Entry 3QOM (X-ray diffraction, 1.50 A resolution); this record covers chain A.

Chain A:
Name: 6-phospho-beta-glucosidase
From: Lactobacillus plantarum
Notes: EC 3.2.1.86
UniProt: Q88ZA9 (Q88ZA9_LACPL); residues 1-478 here = UniProt positions 1-478
Amino-acid sequence (481 residues; each row starts with the number of its first residue; numbers below 1 keep their minus sign (Ser-2 is residue -2)):
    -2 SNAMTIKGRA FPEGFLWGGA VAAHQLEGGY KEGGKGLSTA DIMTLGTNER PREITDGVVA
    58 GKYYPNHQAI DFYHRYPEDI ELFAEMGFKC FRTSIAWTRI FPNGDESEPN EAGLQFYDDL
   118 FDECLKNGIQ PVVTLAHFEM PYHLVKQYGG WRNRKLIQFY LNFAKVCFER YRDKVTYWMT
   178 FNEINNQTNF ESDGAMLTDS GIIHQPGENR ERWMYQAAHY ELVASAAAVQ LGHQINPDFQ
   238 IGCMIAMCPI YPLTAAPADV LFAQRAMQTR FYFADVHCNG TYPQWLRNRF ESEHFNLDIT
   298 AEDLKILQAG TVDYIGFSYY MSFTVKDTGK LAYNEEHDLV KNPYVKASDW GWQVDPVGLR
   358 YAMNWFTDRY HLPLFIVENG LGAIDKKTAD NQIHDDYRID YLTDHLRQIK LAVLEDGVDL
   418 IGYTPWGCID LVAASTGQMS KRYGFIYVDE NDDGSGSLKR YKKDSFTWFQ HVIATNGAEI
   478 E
Unresolved in the structure: -2 to -1
Modified positions: Mse1, Mse40, Mse83, Mse137, Mse176, Mse193, Mse211, Mse241, Mse244, Mse264, Mse318, Mse360, Mse436 (selenomethionine; parent Met)
Sequence notes: expression tag (-2 to 0)
Residues lining bound ligands: beta-D-glucopyranose (BGC): Glu180, Asn183, Ala243, Cys245, Arg267, Ser315, Tyr317, Mse318, Glu332, Trp349
What the authors report for this chain:
  - catalytic residues: Glu180, Glu375 (citing earlier work)
  - binding site for phosphate ion: Ala430 to Tyr440
  - specificity-determining residues: Ala431 (proposed by the authors, not directly observed)
  - binding site for beta-D-glucopyranose: Glu180, Asn183, Arg267, Trp349

In short:
Ligands of chain A: beta-D-glucopyranose. From the paper: catalytic residues Glu180 and Glu375; a binding site
for beta-D-glucopyranose at Glu180, Asn183 and Arg267 among others.
Chain A is 6-phospho-beta-glucosidase (Lactobacillus plantarum); the structure, Crystal structure of
6-phospho-beta-glucosidase from Lactobacillus plantarum, was determined by X-ray diffraction together with
4GPN, 4GZE, 4F66 and 4F79 from the same study.
